PDB entry 8JXT | electron microscopy, 3.07 A resolution | chains B and E of the 5 polymer chains in the assembly

Chain B:
Protein: Guanine nucleotide-binding protein G(i) subunit alpha-1
Organism: Homo sapiens
UniProtKB: P63096 (GNAI1_HUMAN); numbering as in UniProt (aligned over 1-354)
Sequence (354 residues; each row starts with the number of its first residue):
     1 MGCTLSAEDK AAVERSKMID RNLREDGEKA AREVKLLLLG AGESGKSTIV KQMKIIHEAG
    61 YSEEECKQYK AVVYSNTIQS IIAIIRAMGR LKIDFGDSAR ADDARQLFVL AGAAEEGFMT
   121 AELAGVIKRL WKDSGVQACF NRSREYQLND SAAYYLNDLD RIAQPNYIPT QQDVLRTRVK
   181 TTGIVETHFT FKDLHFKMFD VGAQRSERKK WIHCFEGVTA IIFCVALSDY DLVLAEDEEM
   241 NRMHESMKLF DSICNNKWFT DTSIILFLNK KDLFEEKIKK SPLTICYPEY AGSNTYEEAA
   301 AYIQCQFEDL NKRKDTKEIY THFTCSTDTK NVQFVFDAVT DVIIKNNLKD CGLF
Unresolved in the structure: 1-2, 54-181, 235-239, 354
Sequence notes: engineered mutation A203 (Gly in P63096), S326 (Ala in P63096)
Swiss-Prot annotation at these positions:
  - region: K35 to T48 (G1 motif), D173 to T181 (G2 motif), F196 to G202, Q204, R205 (G3 motif), I265 to D272 (G4 motif), T324, C325, T327 to T329 (G5 motif)
  - binding site (GTP): E43 to T48, S151, L175 to T181, D200 to G202, Q204, N269 to D272
  - binding site (Mg(2+)): S47, T181
  - modified residue: R178 (ADP-ribosylarginine), Q204 (Deamidated glutamine), C351 (ADP-ribosylcysteine)
  - lipidation: G2 (N-myristoyl glycine), C3 (S-palmitoyl cysteine)
  - natural variant: G40 (G40C: In NEDHISB; G40R: In NEDHISB), G45 (G45D: In NEDHISB), T48 (T48I: In NEDHISB; T48K: In NEDHISB), Q52 (Q52P: In NEDHISB), S75 (deletion: In NEDHISB; uncertain significance), Q172 (deletion: In NEDHISB), D173 (D173V: In NEDHISB), E186 to F189 (deletion: In NEDHISB; uncertain significance), C224 (C224Y: In NEDHISB), K270 (K270N: In NEDHISB; K270R: In NEDHISB), D272 (D272G: In NEDHISB), V332 (V332E: In NEDHISB; uncertain significance)
  - mutagenesis: G42 (G42R: Abolishes switch to an activated conformation and dissociation from beta and gamma subunits upon GTP binding. Abolishes interaction with RGS family members), E116 (E116L: Enhances interaction (inactive GDP-bound) with RGS14), Q147 (Q147L: Enhances interaction (inactive GDP-bound) with RGS14), E245 (E245L: Enhances interaction (inactive GDP-bound) with RGS14)

Chain E:
Protein: scFv16
Organism: Homo sapiens
Notes: antibody fragment or engineered binder
Sequence (247 residues; numbered 2 to 248; the number before each row is that of its first residue):
     2 VQLVESGGGL VQPGGSRKLS CSASGFAFSS FGMHWVRQAP EKGLEWVAYI SSGSGTIYYA
    62 DTVKGRFTIS RDDPKNTLFL QMTSLRSEDT AMYYCVRSIY YYGSSPFDFW GQGTTLTVSA
   122 GGGGSGGGGS GGGGSADIVM TQATSSVPVT PGESVSISCR SSKSLLHSNG NTYLYWFLQR
   182 PGQSPQLLIY RMSNLASGVP DRFSGSGSGT AFTLTISRLE AEDVGVYYCM QHLEYPLTFG
   242 AGTKLEL
Unresolved in the structure: 121-137
Cystine bridges: C160-C230

How chain B and chain E interact:
Residue-residue contacts (15; chain B residue first):
  S6(B) - H168(E)  hydrogen bond
  S6(B) - Y174(E)  hydrogen bond
  A7(B) - Y236(E)  hydrophobic
  E8(B) - Y101(E)
  E8(B) - Y174(E)
  E8(B) - Y176(E)
  E8(B) - H233(E)  salt bridge
  D9(B) - N170(E)
  K10(B) - Y59(E)  hydrogen bond
  A11(B) - Y101(E)  hydrophobic
  E14(B) - S52(E)
  E14(B) - T57(E)
  R15(B) - I100(E)
  R15(B) - Y101(E)
  R15(B) - Y102(E)
Other interface residues (no listed pair), chain B (11 interface residues in all): T4, A12, M18
Other interface residues (no listed pair), chain E (16 interface residues in all): S31, S53, R192, L234

In short:
11 residues of chain B and 16 residues of chain E are in contact; the contacts include 3 hydrogen bonds and 1
salt bridge. Polar pairs include E8(B)-H233(E), S6(B)-H168(E) and S6(B)-Y174(E).
Chain B is Guanine nucleotide-binding protein G(i) subunit alpha-1 and chain E is scFv16, both from Homo
sapiens; the structure, Histamine-bound H4R/Gi complex, was determined by electron microscopy together with
8JXV, 8JXW and 8JXX from the same study.
